5M54 - chains C and E of the 5 polymer chains in the assembly; structure by electron microscopy, 8.00 A resolution (low resolution: residue-level contacts below are approximate; hydrogen-bond / salt-bridge calls are withheld).

# Chain C
Protein: Calmodulin-regulated spectrin-associated protein 1
Organism: Homo sapiens
Reference sequence: Q5T5Y3 (CAMP1_HUMAN), isoform Q5T5Y3-3; numbering as in UniProt (aligned over 1484-1600)
Chain sequence (117 residues; numbered 1484 to 1600; the number before each row is that of its first residue):
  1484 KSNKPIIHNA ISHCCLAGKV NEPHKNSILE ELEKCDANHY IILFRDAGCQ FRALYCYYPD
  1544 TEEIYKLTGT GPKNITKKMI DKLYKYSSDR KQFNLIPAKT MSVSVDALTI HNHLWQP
What the authors report for this chain:
  - mutagenesis - N1492A, N1492S, N1492T, D1572A: increased binding to MT lattice
  - conformationally variable residues (domain motion): Asn1492

# Chain E
Protein: Tubulin beta-2B chain
Organism: Bos taurus
Reference sequence: Q6B856 (TBB2B_BOVIN); the author numbering skips numbers that UniProt does not, so the offset changes along the chain: 2-44 = UniProt 2-44; 47-360 = UniProt 45-358; 369-437 = UniProt 359-427
Chain sequence (426 residues; row label = number of the first residue in the row; note: 10 numbers in that range are skipped by the numbering (no residue carries them; nothing is unmodelled there)):
     2 REIVHIQAGQ CGNQIGAKFW EVISDEHGID PTGSYHGDSD LQL
    47 ERINVYYNEA AGNKYVPRAI LVDLEPGTMD SVRSGPFGQI FRPDNFVFGQ SGAGNNWAKG
   107 HYTEGAELVD SVLDVVRKES ESCDCLQGFQ LTHSLGGGTG SGMGTLLISK IREEYPDRIM
   167 NTFSVVPSPK VSDTVVEPYN ATLSVHQLVE NTDETYCIDN EALYDICFRT LKLTTPTYGD
   227 LNHLVSATMS GVTTCLRFPG QLNADLRKLA VNMVPFPRLH FFMPGFAPLT SRGSQQYRAL
   287 TVPELTQQMF DAKNMMAACD PRHGRYLTVA AVFRGRMSMK EVDEQMLNVQ NKNSSYFVEW
   347 IPNNVKTAVC DIPP
   369 RGLKMSATFI GNSTAIQELF KRISEQFTAM FRRKAFLHWY TGEGMDEMEF TEAESNMNDL
   429 VSEYQQYQD
Sequence notes: conflict Ala57 (Thr55 in Q6B856), Val172 (Met170 in Q6B856), Ala298 (Ser296 in Q6B856), Val318 (Ile316 in Q6B856)
Small-molecule neighbours:
  - GDP (guanosine-5'-diphosphate): Gly10, Gln11, Cys12, Gln15, Ile16, Asn101, Ser140, Gly142, Gly143, Gly144, Thr145, Gly146, Val177, Glu183, Asn206, Tyr224, Leu227, Asn228
  - taxol (TA1): Glu22, Val23, Asp26, Glu27, Leu217, Asp226, His229, Leu230, Ala233, Ser236, Gly237, Phe272, Pro274, Leu275, Thr276, Arg278, Gln281, Arg369, Gly370, Leu371

# How chain C and chain E interact
Residue-residue contacts - 8 pairs, chain C then chain E:
  Asn1492(C) - Glu159(E)
  Asn1492(C) - Glu160(E)
  His1496(C) - Arg123(E)
  Ser1571(C) - Glu160(E)
  Ser1571(C) - Tyr161(E)
  Asp1572(C) - Glu127(E)
  Asp1572(C) - Leu132(E)
  Asp1572(C) - Tyr161(E)
Also at the interface, not in a pair above, chain E (8 interface residues in all): Ser126, Pro162
The authors on this interface:
  - interface residues, chain C: Asn1492(C)

# Summary
4 residues of chain C face 8 of chain E across their interface. Bound to chain E: GDP and taxol. The paper
reports that N1492A, N1492S and N1492T of chain C, among others, increase binding to MT lattice; the interface
residue Asn1492(C).
Here chain C is Calmodulin-regulated spectrin-associated protein 1 (Homo sapiens) and chain E is Tubulin
beta-2B chain (Bos taurus). Entry 5M54 (Mechanism of microtubule minus-end recognition and protection by
CAMSAP proteins) was determined by electron microscopy together with 5LZN, 5M50 and 5M5C from the same study.
